7LLY - chains A and B of the 6 polymer chains in the assembly; structure by electron microscopy, 3.30 A resolution.

# Chain A
Protein: Guanine nucleotide-binding protein G(s) subunit alpha isoforms short
From: Homo sapiens
Reference sequence: P63092 (GNAS2_HUMAN); numbering as in UniProt (aligned over 1-394)
Amino-acid sequence (394 residues; each row starts with the number of its first residue):
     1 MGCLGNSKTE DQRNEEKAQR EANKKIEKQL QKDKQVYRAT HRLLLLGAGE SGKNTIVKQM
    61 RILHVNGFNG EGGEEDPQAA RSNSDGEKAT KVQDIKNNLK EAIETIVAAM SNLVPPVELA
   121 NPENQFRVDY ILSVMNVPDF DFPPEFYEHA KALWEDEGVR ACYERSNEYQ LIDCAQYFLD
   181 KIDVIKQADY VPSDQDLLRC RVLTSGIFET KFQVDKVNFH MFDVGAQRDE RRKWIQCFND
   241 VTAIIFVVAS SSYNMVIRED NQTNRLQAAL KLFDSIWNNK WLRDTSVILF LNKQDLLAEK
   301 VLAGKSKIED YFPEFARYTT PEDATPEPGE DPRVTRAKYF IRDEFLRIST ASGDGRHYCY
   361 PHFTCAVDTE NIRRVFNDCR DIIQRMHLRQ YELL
Disordered / not traced: 1-10, 48-206, 250-263, 293-307
Sequence notes: conflict Asn54 (Ser in P63092), Ala226 (Gly in P63092), Ala268 (Glu in P63092), Lys271 (Asn in P63092), Asp274 (Lys in P63092), Lys280 (Arg in P63092), Asp284 (Thr in P63092), Thr285 (Ile in P63092)

# Chain B
Protein: Guanine nucleotide-binding protein G(I)/G(S)/G(T) subunit beta-1
From: Homo sapiens
Reference sequence: P62873 (GBB1_HUMAN); residues 2-340 here = UniProt positions 2-340
Amino-acid sequence (340 residues; each row starts with the number of its first residue):
     1 QSELDQLRQE AEQLKNQIRD ARKACADATL SQITNNIDPV GRIQMRTRRT LRGHLAKIYA
    61 MHWGTDSRLL VSASQDGKLI IWDSYTTNKV HAIPLRSSWV MTCAYAPSGN YVACGGLDNI
   121 CSIYNLKTRE GNVRVSRELA GHTGYLSCCR FLDDNQIVTS SGDTTCALWD IETGQQTTTF
   181 TGHTGDVMSL SLAPDTRLFV SGACDASAKL WDVREGMCRQ TFTGHESDIN AICFFPNGNA
   241 FATGSDDATC RLFDLRADQE LMTYSHDNII CGITSVSFSK SGRLLLAGYD DFNCNVWDAL
   301 KADRAGVLAG HDNRVSCLGV TDDGMAVATG SWDSFLKIWN
Disordered / not traced: 1
Sequence notes: expression tag (1)
Swiss-Prot annotation at these positions:
  - modified residue: Ser2 (N-acetylserine), His266 (Phosphohistidine)
  - natural variant: Leu30 (L30F: In MRD42; uncertain significance), Arg52 (R52G: In MRD42), Gly64 (G64V: In MRD42), Asp76 (D76E: In MRD42; D76G: In MRD42), Gly77 (G77S: In MRD42), Lys78 (K78R: In MRD42), Ile80 (I80N: In MRD42; I80T: In MRD42), His91 (H91R: In MRD42; uncertain significance), Ala92 (A92T: In MRD42), Pro94 (P94S: In MRD42), Leu95 (L95P: In MRD42), Arg96 (R96L: In MRD42), 5 further natural variant entries in UniProt

# How chain A and chain B interact
Residue-residue contacts (43):
  Gln19(A) with Asp83(B); Thr86(B), hydrogen bond; Asn88(B), hydrogen bond
  Asn23(A) with Asn88(B), hydrogen bond; Lys89(B)
  Ile26(A) with Lys89(B); Ala92(B), hydrophobic
  Glu27(A) with Lys89(B), salt bridge
  Leu30(A) with Gly53(B); Lys78(B)
  Asp33(A) with Lys78(B), salt bridge
  Lys34(A) with Leu55(B)
  Tyr37(A) with Leu55(B), hydrophobic; Ala56(B)
  Arg38(A) with Leu55(B)
  Ile207(A) with Trp99(B)
  Phe222(A) with Trp99(B)
  Ala226(A) with Thr143(B)
  Gln227(A) with Leu117(B), hydrogen bond (side chain-backbone); Asn119(B); Gly144(B); Tyr145(B), hydrogen bond (side chain-backbone)
  Arg228(A) with Gly162(B); Asp163(B)
  Arg232(A) with Cys204(B); Asp228(B), salt bridge
  Lys233(A) with Tyr145(B); Met188(B); Cys204(B); Asp228(B), salt bridge; Asn230(B), hydrogen bond; Asp246(B), salt bridge
  Gln236(A) with Tyr59(B); Trp332(B)
  Cys237(A) with Lys57(B), hydrogen bond (backbone-side chain); Tyr59(B), hydrogen bond; Trp99(B); Met101(B), hydrophobic
  Phe238(A) with Trp99(B), hydrophobic
  Asn239(A) with Trp332(B)
  Asp240(A) with Lys57(B), salt bridge
  Trp281(A) with Asp290(B); Arg314(B)
Also at the interface, not in a pair above, chain A (28 interface residues in all): Arg20, Val224, Glu230, Trp234, Val241, Lys280
Also at the interface, not in a pair above, chain B (33 interface residues in all): Gln75, Asp76, Ile80, Thr87, Asp186

# In short
28 residues of chain A face 33 of chain B across their interface, with 8 hydrogen bonds and 6 salt bridges.
Polar contacts include Glu27(A)-Lys89(B), Asp33(A)-Lys78(B) and Arg232(A)-Asp228(B).
Chain A is Guanine nucleotide-binding protein G(s) subunit alpha isoforms short and chain B is Guanine
nucleotide-binding protein G(I)/G(S)/G(T) subunit beta-1, both from Homo sapiens; the structure,
Oxyntomodulin-bound Glucagon-Like Peptide-1 (GLP-1) Receptor in complex with Gs protein, was determined by
electron microscopy together with 7LLL from the same study.
